PDB entry 9MOJ | X-ray diffraction, 2.30 A resolution | chains B and C of the 4 polymer chains in the assembly

[Chain B]
Name: SsoGINS51
Organism: Saccharolobus solfataricus P2
UniProt: Q97Z82 (Q97Z82_SACS2); numbering as in UniProt (aligned over 1-151)
Amino-acid sequence (151 residues; each row starts with the number of its first residue):
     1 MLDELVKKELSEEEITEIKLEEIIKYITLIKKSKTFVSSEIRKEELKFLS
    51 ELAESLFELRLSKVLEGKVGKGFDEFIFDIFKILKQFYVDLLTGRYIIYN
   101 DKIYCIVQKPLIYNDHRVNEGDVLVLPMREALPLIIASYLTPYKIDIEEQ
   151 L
Unresolved in the structure: 149-151

[Chain C]
Name: GINS subunit domain-containing protein
Organism: Saccharolobus solfataricus P2
UniProt: D0KTH8 (D0KTH8_SACS9); residues 1-179 here = UniProt positions 1-179
Amino-acid sequence (179 residues; numbered 1 to 179; the number before each row is that of its first residue):
     1 MIEVKLRAIKRLSNVYTRRVMIIEDWNGSSITTGNIELVKGSENQLPQWL
    51 AIILEGKKVAKIEDKISIEDLGRILFQERQNMNTPASLVPLGKDFTSRVQ
   101 LYLETLRKDNNVESLEKLRKSIGILNEIIKIRLRKLIQLAFLNIDDQNLI
   151 NGMTEEELLIYKTIKQLIKELYGDIIGNS
Unresolved in the structure: 177-179

[Chain B / chain C interface]
Pairs across the interface (41; chain B residue first):
  Met1(B) - Ile31(C)
  Met1(B) - Thr32(C)
  Asp3(B) - Leu12(C)
  Asp3(B) - Val15(C)
  Val6(B) - Leu12(C)  hydrophobic
  Lys7(B) - Leu12(C)
  Lys7(B) - Tyr16(C)
  Leu10(B) - Lys5(C)
  Leu10(B) - Ile9(C)  hydrophobic
  Leu10(B) - Glu155(C)
  Leu10(B) - Lys162(C)
  Ser11(B) - Lys162(C)  hydrogen bond (backbone-side chain)
  Glu13(B) - Gln166(C)  hydrogen bond
  Leu29(B) - Ile31(C)
  Ser33(B) - Ile31(C)
  Phe36(B) - Ser29(C)
  Val37(B) - Ser29(C)
  Val37(B) - Ser30(C)
  Ile41(B) - Ser29(C)
  Ile41(B) - Ser30(C)
  Ile41(B) - Trp49(C)  hydrophobic
  Glu44(B) - Ile53(C)
  Glu45(B) - Ser30(C)
  Glu45(B) - Ile31(C)  hydrogen bond (side chain-backbone)
  Glu45(B) - Thr32(C)  hydrogen bond (side chain-backbone)
  Glu45(B) - Trp49(C)
  Leu46(B) - Ile31(C)  hydrophobic
  Phe48(B) - Asn14(C)
  Phe48(B) - Trp49(C)  hydrophobic
  Glu51(B) - Arg11(C)  hydrogen bond (backbone-side chain)
  Leu52(B) - Arg11(C)
  Leu52(B) - Leu12(C)  hydrophobic
  Glu54(B) - Arg11(C)
  Ser55(B) - Ala8(C)
  Ser55(B) - Arg11(C)  hydrogen bond
  Glu58(B) - Val4(C)
  Glu58(B) - Arg7(C)  salt bridge
  Leu59(B) - Val4(C)  hydrophobic
  Ser62(B) - Met1(C)
  Ser62(B) - Val4(C)
  Glu66(B) - Met1(C)
Interface residues without a listed pair, chain B (28 interface residues in all): Ile30, Arg42, Leu49, Lys63
Interface residues without a listed pair, chain C (24 interface residues in all): Trp26, Gly34, Asn35, Leu50

[Overview]
The interface between chain B and chain C involves 28 residues on one side and 24 on the other, with 6
hydrogen bonds and 1 salt bridge. Polar pairs include Glu58(B)-Arg7(C), Ser11(B)-Lys162(C) and
Glu13(B)-Gln166(C).
Here chain B is SsoGINS51 and chain C is GINS subunit domain-containing protein, both from Saccharolobus
solfataricus P2. Entry 9MOJ (Saccharolobus solfataricus GINS tetramer) was determined by X-ray diffraction.
